Entry 1GX9 (X-ray diffraction, 2.34 A resolution); this record covers chain A.

== Chain A ==
Name: Beta-lactoglobulin
From: Bos taurus
UniProtKB: P02754 (LACB_BOVIN); residues 1-162 here correspond to UniProt positions 17-178 (UniProt number = residue number + 16)
Chain sequence (162 residues; row label = number of the first residue in the row):
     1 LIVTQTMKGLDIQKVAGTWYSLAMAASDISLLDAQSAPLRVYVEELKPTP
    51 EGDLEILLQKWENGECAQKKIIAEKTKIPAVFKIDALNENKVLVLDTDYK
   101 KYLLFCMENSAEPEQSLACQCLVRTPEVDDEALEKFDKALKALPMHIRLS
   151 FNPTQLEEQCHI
Not modelled in the structure: 1
Cystine bridges: C66-C160, C106-C119
Ligand contacts: retinoic acid (REA): L39, V41, V43, I56, L58, K60, E62, K69, I71, I84, V92, F105, M107, A118, Q120

== In short ==
Ligands of chain A: retinoic acid.
Chain A is Beta-lactoglobulin (Bos taurus); the structure, Bovine beta-lactoglobulin complexed with retinoic
acid, trigonal lattice Z, was determined by X-ray diffraction together with 1GX8 and 1GXA from the same study.
